PDB entry 6YXU | electron microscopy, 3.08 A resolution | chains D and E of the 6 polymer chains in the assembly

Chain D:
Name: DNA-directed RNA polymerase subunit beta'
From: Mycolicibacterium smegmatis MC2 155
Notes: EC 2.7.7.6
UniProtKB: A0QS66 (RPOC_MYCS2); residues 1-1317 here = UniProt positions 1-1317
Chain sequence (1317 residues; numbered 1 to 1317; the number before each row is that of its first residue):
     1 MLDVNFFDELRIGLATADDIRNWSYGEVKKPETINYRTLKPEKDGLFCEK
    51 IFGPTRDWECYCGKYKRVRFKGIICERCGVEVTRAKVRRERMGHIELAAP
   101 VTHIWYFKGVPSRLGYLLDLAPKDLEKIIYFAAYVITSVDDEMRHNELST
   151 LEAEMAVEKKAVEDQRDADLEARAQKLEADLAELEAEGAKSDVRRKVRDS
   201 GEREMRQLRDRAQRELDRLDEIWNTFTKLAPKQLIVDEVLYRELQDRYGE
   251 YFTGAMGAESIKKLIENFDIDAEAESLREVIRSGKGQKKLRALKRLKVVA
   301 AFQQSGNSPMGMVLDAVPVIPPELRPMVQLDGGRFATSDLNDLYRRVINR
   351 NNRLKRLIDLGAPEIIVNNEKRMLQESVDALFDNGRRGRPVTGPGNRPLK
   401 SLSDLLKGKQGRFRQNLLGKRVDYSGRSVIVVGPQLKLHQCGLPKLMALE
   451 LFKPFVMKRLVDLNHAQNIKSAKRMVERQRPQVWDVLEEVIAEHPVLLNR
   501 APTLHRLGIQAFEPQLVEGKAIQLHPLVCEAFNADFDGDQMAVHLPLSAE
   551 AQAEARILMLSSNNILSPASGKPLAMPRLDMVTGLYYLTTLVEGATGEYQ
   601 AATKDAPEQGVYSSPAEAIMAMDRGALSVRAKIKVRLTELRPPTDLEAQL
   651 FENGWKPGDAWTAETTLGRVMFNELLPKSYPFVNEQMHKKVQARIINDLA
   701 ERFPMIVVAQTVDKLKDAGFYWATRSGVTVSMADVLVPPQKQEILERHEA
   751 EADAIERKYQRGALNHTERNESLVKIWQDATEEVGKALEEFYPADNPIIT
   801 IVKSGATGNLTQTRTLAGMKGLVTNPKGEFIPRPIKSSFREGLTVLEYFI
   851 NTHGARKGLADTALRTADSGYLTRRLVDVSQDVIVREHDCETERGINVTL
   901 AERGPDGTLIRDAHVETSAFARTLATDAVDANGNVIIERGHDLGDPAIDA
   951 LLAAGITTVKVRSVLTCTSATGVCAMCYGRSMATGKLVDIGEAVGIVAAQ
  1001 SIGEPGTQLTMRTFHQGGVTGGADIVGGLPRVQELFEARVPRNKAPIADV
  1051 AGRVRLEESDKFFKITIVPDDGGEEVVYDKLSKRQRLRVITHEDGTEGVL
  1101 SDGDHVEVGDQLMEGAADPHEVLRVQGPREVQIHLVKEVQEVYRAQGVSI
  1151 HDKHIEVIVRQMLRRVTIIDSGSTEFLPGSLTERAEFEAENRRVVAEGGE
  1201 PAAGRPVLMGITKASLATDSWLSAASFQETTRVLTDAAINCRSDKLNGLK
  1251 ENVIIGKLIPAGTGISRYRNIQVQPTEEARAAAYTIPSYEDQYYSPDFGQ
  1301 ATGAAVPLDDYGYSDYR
Disordered / not traced: 1-5, 1015-1023, 1284-1317
Curated features (UniProtKB/Swiss-Prot):
  - binding site (Zn(2+)): Cys60, Cys62, Cys75, Cys78, Cys890, Cys967, Cys974, Cys977
  - binding site (Mg(2+)): Asp535, Asp537, Asp539
Bound ions: Zn2+ site 1: Cys60, Cys62, Cys75, Cys78; Mg2+: Asp535, Asp537, Asp539; Zn2+ site 2: Cys890, Cys967, Cys974, Cys977

Chain E:
Name: DNA-directed RNA polymerase subunit omega
From: Mycolicibacterium smegmatis MC2 155
Notes: EC 2.7.7.6
UniProtKB: A0QWT1 (RPOZ_MYCS2); numbering as in UniProt (aligned over 1-107)
Chain sequence (107 residues; each row starts with the number of its first residue):
     1 MSTPHADAQLNAADDLGIDSSAASAYDTPLGITNPPIDELLSRASSKYAL
    51 VIYAAKRARQINDYYNQLGDGILEYVGPLVEPGLQEKPLSIALREIHGDL
   101 LEHTEGE
Disordered / not traced: 1-23, 68-74, 107

Chain D / chain E interface:
Contacting residue pairs (68; chain D residue first):
  His439(D) with Leu30(E); Thr33(E), hydrogen bond
  Arg459(D) with Gln85(E), hydrogen bond
  Glu489(D) with Gln85(E)
  Val490(D) with Lys87(E), hydrogen bond (backbone-side chain)
  Ala492(D) with Lys87(E)
  Glu493(D) with Gly31(E); Ile32(E); Ser90(E), hydrogen bond
  His494(D) with Lys87(E), hydrogen bond
  Glu513(D) with Ile32(E)
  Glu550(D) with Val51(E); Ala55(E); Arg59(E), salt bridge
  Ala553(D) with Val51(E), hydrophobic
  Glu554(D) with Val51(E)
  Arg556(D) with Ile32(E), hydrogen bond (side chain-backbone); Asn34(E); Leu89(E); Ser90(E), hydrogen bond; Leu93(E)
  Ile557(D) with Lys47(E), hydrogen bond (backbone-side chain)
  Leu558(D) with Lys47(E); Tyr48(E), hydrophobic
  Asn563(D) with Ile37(E)
  Pro704(D) with Asp38(E)
  Met705(D) with Asp38(E), hydrogen bond (backbone-side chain)
  Ile706(D) with Pro29(E), hydrophobic; Thr33(E); Asp38(E)
  Val707(D) with Tyr26(E), hydrophobic
  Gln710(D) with Tyr26(E); Asp27(E), hydrogen bond (side chain-backbone)
  Asp989(D) with Ser45(E); Ser46(E); Lys47(E)
  Gly1262(D) with Tyr48(E)
  Thr1263(D) with Tyr48(E); Ile52(E)
  Arg1267(D) with Glu105(E); Gly106(E), hydrogen bond (backbone-backbone)
  Tyr1268(D) with Ser46(E), hydrogen bond; Ala49(E), hydrophobic; Ile52(E); Glu105(E)
  Arg1269(D) with Lys56(E), hydrogen bond (backbone-side chain)
  Asn1270(D) with Lys56(E); Gly106(E), hydrogen bond (backbone-backbone)
  Ile1271(D) with Ala49(E), hydrophobic; Ile52(E), hydrophobic; Lys56(E), hydrogen bond (backbone-side chain); His103(E); Thr104(E)
  Gln1272(D) with Glu102(E); His103(E); Thr104(E), hydrogen bond (backbone-backbone)
  Val1273(D) with Tyr53(E); Gln60(E); Glu102(E)
  Gln1274(D) with Leu101(E); Glu102(E), hydrogen bond (backbone-backbone)
  Pro1275(D) with Val76(E), hydrophobic; Leu79(E), hydrophobic; Leu100(E); Leu101(E), hydrophobic
  Thr1276(D) with Leu100(E), hydrogen bond (backbone-backbone); Glu102(E)
  Ala1279(D) with Leu79(E)
Interface residues without a listed pair, chain D (44 interface residues in all): Pro495, Ser548, Ala549, Gln552, Leu560, Lys714, Thr984, Ile990, Ser1266, Arg1280
Interface residues without a listed pair, chain E (40 interface residues in all): Pro36, Leu50, Arg57, Ala58

Summary:
Chain D and chain E form an interface of 44 and 40 residues respectively; the contacts include 18 hydrogen
bonds and 1 salt bridge. Among the polar pairs are Glu550(D)-Arg59(E), His439(D)-Thr33(E) and
Arg459(D)-Gln85(E).
Here chain D is DNA-directed RNA polymerase subunit beta' and chain E is DNA-directed RNA polymerase subunit
omega, both from Mycolicibacterium smegmatis MC2 155. Entry 6YXU (Structure of Mycobacterium smegmatis HelD
protein in complex with RNA polymerase core - State I, primary ...) was determined by electron microscopy
together with 6YYS and 6VSX from the same study.
